PDB entry 5WZ1 | X-ray diffraction, 2.51 A resolution | chain A

== Chain A ==
Molecule: NS5 methyltransferase
From: Zika virus (strain Mr 766)
Reference sequence: A0A140E7U5 (A0A140E7U5_ZIKV); residues 7-276 here correspond to UniProt positions 2525-2794 (UniProt number = residue number + 2518)
Amino-acid sequence (276 residues; numbered 1 to 276; the number before each row is that of its first residue):
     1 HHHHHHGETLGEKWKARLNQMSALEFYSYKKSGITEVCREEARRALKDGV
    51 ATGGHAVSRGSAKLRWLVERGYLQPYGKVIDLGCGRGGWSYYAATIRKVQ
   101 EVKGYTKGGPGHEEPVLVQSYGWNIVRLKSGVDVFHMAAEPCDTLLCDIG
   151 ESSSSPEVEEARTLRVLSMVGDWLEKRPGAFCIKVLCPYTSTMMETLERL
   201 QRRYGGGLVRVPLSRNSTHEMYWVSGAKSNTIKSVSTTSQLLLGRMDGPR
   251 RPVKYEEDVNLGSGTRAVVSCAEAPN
Disordered / not traced: 1-7, 267-276
Sequence notes: expression tag (1-6)
Residues lining bound ligands: S-adenosylmethionine (SAM): S58, G60, S61, G83, C84, G85, R86, G87, G88, W89, Y105, T106, K107, H112, E113, V132, D133, V134, F135, D148, I149, K184
From the paper describing this entry:
  - binding site for S-adenosylmethionine: V132

== Summary ==
Ligands of chain A: S-adenosylmethionine. The paper reports a binding site for S-adenosylmethionine at V132.
Chain A is NS5 methyltransferase (Zika virus (strain Mr 766)); the structure, Crystal structure of Zika virus
NS5 methyltransferase bound to S-adenosyl-L-methionine, was determined by X-ray diffraction (same publication
as 5WZ2 and 5WZ3).
